Entry 1HGG (X-ray diffraction, 2.90 A resolution); this record covers chains B and F of the 6 polymer chains in the assembly.

== Chain B (and F) ==
Protein: Hemagglutinin, chain HA2
From: Influenza A virus
Notes: chain F of this document is another copy of the same molecule, construct and numbering; everything in this record applies to it too
UniProtKB: P03437 (HEMA_IAAIC); residues 1-175 here correspond to UniProt positions 346-520 (UniProt number = residue number + 345)
Sequence (175 residues; each row starts with the number of its first residue):
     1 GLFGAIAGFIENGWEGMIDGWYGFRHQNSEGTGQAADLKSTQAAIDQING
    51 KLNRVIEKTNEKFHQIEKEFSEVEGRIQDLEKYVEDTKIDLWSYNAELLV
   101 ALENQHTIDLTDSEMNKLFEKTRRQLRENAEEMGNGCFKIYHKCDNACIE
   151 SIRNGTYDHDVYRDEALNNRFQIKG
Disulfide bonds: Cys-144/Cys-148
Covalently attached groups: N-acetylglucosamine (NAG) linked to Asn-154
UniProt features mapped onto this chain:
  - glycosylation: Asn-154 (N-linked (GlcNAc...) asparagine)

== Chain B / chain F interface ==
Residue-residue contacts (55; chain B residue first):
  Phe-3(B) / Leu-2(F)  hydrophobic
  Phe-3(B) / Phe-3(F)  hydrophobic
  Arg-54(B) / Glu-97(F)  salt bridge
  Arg-54(B) / Ala-101(F)
  Asn-60(B) / Asp-90(F)  hydrogen bond
  Lys-62(B) / Asp-86(F)  salt bridge
  Lys-62(B) / Asp-90(F)  salt bridge
  Gln-65(B) / Tyr-83(F)
  Ile-66(B) / Asp-79(F)
  Ile-66(B) / Leu-80(F)  hydrophobic
  Ile-66(B) / Tyr-83(F)  hydrophobic
  Lys-68(B) / Tyr-83(F)  hydrogen bond
  Glu-74(B) / Arg-76(F)  salt bridge
  Ile-77(B) / Arg-76(F)
  Ile-77(B) / Ile-77(F)  hydrophobic
  Gln-78(B) / Arg-76(F)
  Leu-80(B) / Leu-80(F)  hydrophobic
  Glu-81(B) / Arg-76(F)  salt bridge
  Val-84(B) / Tyr-83(F)  hydrophobic
  Val-84(B) / Val-84(F)  hydrophobic
  Glu-85(B) / Tyr-83(F)  hydrogen bond
  Lys-88(B) / Tyr-83(F)  hydrogen bond
  Lys-88(B) / Thr-87(F)
  Leu-91(B) / Leu-91(F)  hydrophobic
  Trp-92(B) / Leu-91(F)
  Trp-92(B) / Tyr-94(F)  hydrophobic
  Asn-95(B) / Leu-91(F)
  Asn-95(B) / Tyr-94(F)
  Leu-99(B) / Tyr-94(F)
  Leu-102(B) / Leu-102(F)  hydrophobic
  Ser-113(B) / Leu-2(F)  hydrogen bond (side chain-backbone)
  Lys-117(B) / Gly-1(F)
  Lys-117(B) / Leu-2(F)
  Lys-117(B) / Gly-4(F)
  Arg-123(B) / Glu-132(F)  salt bridge
  Arg-124(B) / Phe-9(F)
  Arg-124(B) / Phe-119(F)
  Arg-124(B) / Glu-132(F)  salt bridge
  Arg-124(B) / Gly-134(F)
  Arg-127(B) / Glu-131(F)  salt bridge
  Arg-127(B) / Glu-132(F)
  Arg-127(B) / Met-133(F)
  Arg-127(B) / Tyr-141(F)  hydrogen bond
  Glu-128(B) / Glu-131(F)
  Glu-128(B) / Arg-170(F)  salt bridge
  Glu-128(B) / Phe-171(F)
  Arg-163(B) / Glu-131(F)  salt bridge
  Arg-163(B) / Arg-170(F)  hydrogen bond (side chain-backbone)
  Asp-164(B) / Ile-173(F)
  Asp-164(B) / Lys-174(F)  salt bridge
  Asp-164(B) / Gly-175(F)  hydrogen bond (side chain-backbone)
  Leu-167(B) / Phe-171(F)  hydrophobic
  Leu-167(B) / Gly-175(F)
  Asn-168(B) / Gly-175(F)  hydrogen bond (side chain-backbone)
  Phe-171(B) / Phe-171(F)  hydrophobic
Interface residues without a listed pair, chain B (37 interface residues in all): Leu-2, His-64, Phe-70, His-106, Leu-110, Gln-172
Interface residues without a listed pair, chain F (33 interface residues in all): Asn-95, Leu-98, Gln-105

== Summary ==
37 residues of chain B face 33 of chain F across their interface; the contacts include 9 hydrogen bonds and 11
salt bridges. Polar contacts include Arg-54(B)/Glu-97(F), Lys-62(B)/Asp-86(F) and Lys-62(B)/Asp-90(F).
Covalently linked N-acetylglucosamine: at Asn-154(B).
Both chains are Hemagglutinin, chain HA2 (Influenza A virus). Entry 1HGG (Binding of influenza virus
hemagglutinin to analogs of its cell-surface receptor, sialic acid: analysis by proton ...) was determined by
X-ray diffraction (same publication as 1HGD, 1HGE, 1HGF, 1HGH, 1HGI and 1HGJ).
